Entry 7Z1Q (X-ray diffraction, 1.68 A resolution); this record covers chain A.

[Chain A]
Name: SlPYL1-E151D
From: Solanum lycopersicum
UniProt: A0A3Q7HTY9 (A0A3Q7HTY9_SOLLC); residues 2-232 here correspond to UniProt positions 1-231 (UniProt number = residue number - 1)
Amino-acid sequence (232 residues; row label = number of the first residue in the row):
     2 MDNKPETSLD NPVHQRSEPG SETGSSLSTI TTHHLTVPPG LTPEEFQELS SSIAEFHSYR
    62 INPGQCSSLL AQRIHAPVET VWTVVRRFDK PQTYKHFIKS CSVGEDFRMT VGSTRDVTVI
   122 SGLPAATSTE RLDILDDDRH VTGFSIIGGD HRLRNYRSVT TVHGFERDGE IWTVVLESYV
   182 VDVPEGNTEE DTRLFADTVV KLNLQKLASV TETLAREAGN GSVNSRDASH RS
Disordered / not traced: 2-28, 220-233
Construct notes: engineered mutation Asp-151 (Glu150 in A0A3Q7HTY9); expression tag (233)
Ligand contacts:
  - nicotinic acid (NIO), molecule 1: Lys-96, Phe-145, Arg-153, Leu-154, Tyr-157, Glu-178, Phe-196, Ala-197, Val-200, Val-201
  - nicotinic acid (NIO), molecule 2: Phe-98, Val-120, Ser-122, Arg-153, Phe-196, Val-200
Reported in the primary citation:
  - binding site for nicotinic acid: Arg-153
  - conformationally variable residues: Asp-151
  - contacts within the chain: Thr-128/Asp-151 (hydrogen bond), Asp-151/His-152 (hydrogen bond)
  - mutagenesis - E151D (103 +/- 9 nM): increased signaling in response to ABA
  - mutagenesis - E151D: increased catalytic activity

[Summary]
Ligands of chain A: nicotinic acid. The paper reports a binding site for nicotinic acid at Arg-153; E151D
increases signaling in response to ABA.
Chain A is SlPYL1-E151D (Solanum lycopersicum); the structure, X-ray crystal structure of SLPYL1-E151D mutant
with NIO molecules, was determined by X-ray diffraction (same publication as 7Z1P and 7Z1R).
